Entry 8ZKU (electron microscopy, 3.34 A resolution); this record covers chains A and D of the 4 polymer chains in the assembly.

Chain A:
Name: Polycystin-1
Organism: Homo sapiens
UniProtKB: P98161 (PKD1_HUMAN); numbering as in UniProt (aligned over 3052-4303)
Sequence (1261 residues; numbered 3043 to 4303; the number before each row is that of its first residue):
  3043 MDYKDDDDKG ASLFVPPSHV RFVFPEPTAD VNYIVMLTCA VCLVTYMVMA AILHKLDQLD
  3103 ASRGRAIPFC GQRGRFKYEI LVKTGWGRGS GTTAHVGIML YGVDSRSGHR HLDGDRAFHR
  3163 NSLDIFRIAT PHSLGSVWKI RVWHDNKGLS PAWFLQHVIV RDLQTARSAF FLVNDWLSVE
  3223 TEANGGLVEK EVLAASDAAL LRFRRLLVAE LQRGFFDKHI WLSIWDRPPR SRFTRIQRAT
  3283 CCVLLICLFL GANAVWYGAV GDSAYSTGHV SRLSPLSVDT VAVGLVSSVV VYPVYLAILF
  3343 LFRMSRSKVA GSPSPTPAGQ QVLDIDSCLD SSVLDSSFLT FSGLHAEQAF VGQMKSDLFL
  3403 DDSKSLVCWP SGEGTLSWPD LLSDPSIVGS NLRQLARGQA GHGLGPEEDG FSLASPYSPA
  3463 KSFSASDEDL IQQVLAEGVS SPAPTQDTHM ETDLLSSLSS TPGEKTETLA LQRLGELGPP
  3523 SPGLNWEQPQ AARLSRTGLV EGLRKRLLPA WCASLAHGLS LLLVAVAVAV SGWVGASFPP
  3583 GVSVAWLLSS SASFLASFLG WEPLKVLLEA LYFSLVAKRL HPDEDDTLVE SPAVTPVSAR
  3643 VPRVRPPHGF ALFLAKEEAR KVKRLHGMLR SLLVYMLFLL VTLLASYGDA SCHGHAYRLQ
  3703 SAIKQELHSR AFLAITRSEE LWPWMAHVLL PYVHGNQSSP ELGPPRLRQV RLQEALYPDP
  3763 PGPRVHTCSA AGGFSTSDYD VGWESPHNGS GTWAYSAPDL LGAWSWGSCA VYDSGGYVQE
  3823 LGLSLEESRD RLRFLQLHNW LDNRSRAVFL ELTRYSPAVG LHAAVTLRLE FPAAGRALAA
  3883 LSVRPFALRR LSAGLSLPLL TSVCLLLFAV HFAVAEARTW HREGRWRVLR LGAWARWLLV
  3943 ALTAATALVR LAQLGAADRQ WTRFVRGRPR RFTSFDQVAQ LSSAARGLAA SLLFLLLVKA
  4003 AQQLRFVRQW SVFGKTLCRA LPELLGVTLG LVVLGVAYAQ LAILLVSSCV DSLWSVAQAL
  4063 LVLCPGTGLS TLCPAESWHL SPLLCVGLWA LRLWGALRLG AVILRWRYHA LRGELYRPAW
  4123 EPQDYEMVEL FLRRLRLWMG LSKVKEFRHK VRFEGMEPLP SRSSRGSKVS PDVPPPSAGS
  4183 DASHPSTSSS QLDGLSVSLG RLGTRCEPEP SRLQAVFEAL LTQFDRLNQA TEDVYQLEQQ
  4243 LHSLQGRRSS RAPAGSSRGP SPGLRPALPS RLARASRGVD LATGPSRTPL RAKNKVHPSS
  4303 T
Disordered / not traced: 3043-3062, 3108-3116, 3230-3241, 3349-3550, 3625-3654, 4038-4094, 4121-4303
Construct notes: initiating methionine (3043); expression tag (3044-3051)
Curated features (UniProtKB/Swiss-Prot):
  - modified residue: Ser4166 (Phosphoserine)
  - glycosylation (N-linked (GlcNAc...) asparagine): Asn3738, Asn3790, Asn3845
  - natural variant: Val3138 (V3138M: In PKD1; uncertain significance), Leu3154 (L3154P: In PKD1), Ile3167 (I3167F: In PKD1), Asn3188 (deletion: In PKD1), Arg3247 (R3247H: In PKD1; uncertain significance), Val3285 (V3285I: In PKD1; uncertain significance), Pro3355 (P3355L: In PKD1; uncertain significance), Val3375 (V3375M: In PKD1; uncertain significance), Thr3382 (T3382M: In PKD1; uncertain significance), Leu3511 (L3511V: In PKD1; uncertain significance), Gly3560 (G3560R: In PKD1), Gly3602 (G3602S: In PKD1; uncertain significance), 25 further natural variant entries in UniProt
Disulfides: Cys3770-Cys3811

Chain D:
Name: Polycystin-2
Organism: Homo sapiens
UniProtKB: Q13563 (PKD2_HUMAN); residue numbers follow UniProt; this construct covers 1-968
Sequence (1007 residues; numbered -38 to 968; the number before each row is that of its first residue; numbers below 1 keep their minus sign (Met-38 is residue -38)):
   -38 MGASSAWSHP QFEKGGGSGG GSGGSAWSHP QFEKGSAAAM VNSSRVQPQQ PGDAKRPPAP
    22 RAPDPGRLMA GCAAVGASLA APGGLCEQRG LEIEMQRIRQ AAARDPPAGA AASPSPPLSS
    82 CSRQAWSRDN PGFEAEEEEE EVEGEEGGMV VEMDVEWRPG SRRSAASSAV SSVGARSRGL
   142 GGYHGAGHPS GRRRRREDQG PPCPSPVGGG DPLHRHLPLE GQPPRVAWAE RLVRGLRGLW
   202 GTRLMEESST NREKYLKSVL RELVTYLLFL IVLCILTYGM MSSNVYYYTR MMSQLFLDTP
   262 VSKTEKTNFK TLSSMEDFWK FTEGSLLDGL YWKMQPSNQT EADNRSFIFY ENLLLGVPRI
   322 RQLRVRNGSC SIPQDLRDEI KECYDVYSVS SEDRAPFGPR NGTAWIYTSE KDLNGSSHWG
   382 IIATYSGAGY YLDLSRTREE TAAQVASLKK NVWLDRGTRA TFIDFSVYNA NINLFCVVRL
   442 LVEFPATGGV IPSWQFQPLK LIRYVTTFDF FLAACEIIFC FFIFYYVVEE ILEIRIHKLH
   502 YFRSFWNCLD VVIVVLSVVA IGINIYRTSN VEVLLQFLED QNTFPNFEHL AYWQIQFNNI
   562 AAVTVFFVWI KLFKFINFNR TMSQLSTTMS RCAKDLFGFA IMFFIIFLAY AQLAYLVFGT
   622 QVDDFSTFQE CIFTQFRIIL GDINFAEIEE ANRVLGPIYF TTFVFFMFFI LLNMFLAIIN
   682 DTYSEVKSDL AQQKAEMELS DLIRKGYHKA LVKLKLKKNT VDDISESLRQ GGGKLNFDEL
   742 RQDLKGKGHT DAEIEAIFTK YDQDGDQELT EHEHQQMRDD LEKEREDLDL DHSSLPRPMS
   802 SRSFPRSLDD SEEDDDEDSG HSSRRRGSIS SGVSYEEFQV LVRRVDRMEH SIGSIVSKID
   862 AVIVKLEIME RAKLKRREVL GRLLDGVAED ERLGRDSEIH REQMERLVRE ELERWESDDA
   922 ASQISHGLGT PVGLNGQPRP RSSRPSSSQS TEGMEGAGGN GSSNVHV
Disordered / not traced: -38 to 216, 311-313, 699-968
Construct notes: initiating methionine (-38); expression tag (-37 to -4); linker (-3 to 0)
Curated features (UniProtKB/Swiss-Prot):
  - region: Arg803 to His822 (Linker), Asp810 to Gly821 (Important for interaction with PACS1 and PACS2)
  - motif: Leu641 to Asp643 (Selectivity filter)
  - binding site (cholesterol): Gln557
  - binding site (Ca(2+)): Leu641, Asp763, Asp765, Asp767, Glu769, Glu774
  - modified residue: Ser76 (Phosphoserine), Ser80 (Phosphoserine), Arg137 (Omega-N-methylarginine), Ser801 (Phosphoserine), Ser808 (Phosphoserine), Ser812 (Phosphoserine), Ser829 (Phosphoserine)
  - glycosylation (N-linked (GlcNAc...) asparagine): Asn299, Asn305, Asn328 (complex), Asn362, Asn375
  - natural variant: Arg306 (R306Q: In PKD2), Arg322 (R322Q: In PKD2; R322W: In PKD2), Ala356 (A356P: In PKD2), Ala384 (A384P: In PKD2), Trp414 (W414G: In PKD2), Arg420 (R420G: In PKD2), Ile479 (deletion: In PKD2), Arg504 to Val512 (deletion: In PKD2), Asp511 (D511V: In PKD2), Cys632 (C632R: In PKD2), Tyr684 (deletion: In PKD2), Arg807 (R807Q: In PKD2)
  - mutagenesis: Ser76 (S76A: Abolishes phosphorylation of the N-terminal domain. Abolishes the ability to complement a pkd2-deficient zebrafish mutant; when associated with A-80), Ser80 (S80A: Decreases phosphorylation of the N-terminal domain. Abolishes the ability to complement a pkd2-deficient zebrafish mutant; when associated with A-76), Trp201 (W201A: Abolishes increased channel activity due to a gain of function mutation; when associated with P-604), Cys331 (C331S: Does not affect localization to the cilium. Loss of ion channel function), Phe604 (F604A/I: No effect on channel activation; F604P: Gain-of-function mutation resulting in increased channel activity. Absence of gain of function; when associated with F-605 DEL ...), Phe605 (Abolishes increased channel activity due to a gain of function mutation; when associated with P-604), Phe629 (F629S: Abolishes increased channel activity due to a gain of function mutation; when associated with P-604. Reduces but do not abolish ion channel function; when associated with A-677 and A-681), Arg638 (R638C: Abolishes increased channel activity due to a gain of function mutation; when associated with P-604. Reduces but do not abolish ion channel function; when associated with A-677 and A-681 ...), Leu677 (L677A: Constitutive active channel; when associated with A-681. Reduces but do not abolish ion channel function; when associated with S-629 and A-681. Reduces but do not abolish ion channel function ...), Asn681 (N681A: Constitutive active channel; when associated with A-677. Reduces but do not abolish ion channel function; when associated with S-629 and A-677. Reduces but do not abolish ion channel function ...), Tyr684 (Y684A: Abolishes increased channel activity due to a gain of function mutation; when associated with P-604), Lys688 (K688A: Abolishes increased channel activity due to a gain of function mutation; when associated with P-604), 20 further mutagenesis entries in UniProt

Interface between chain A and chain D:
Pairs across the interface - 12 pairs, chain A then chain D:
  Pro4024(A) - Met583(D)  hydrophobic
  Glu4025(A) - Leu586(D)
  Glu4025(A) - Tyr684(D)  hydrogen bond
  Glu4025(A) - Lys688(D)  salt bridge
  Val4029(A) - Ser587(D)
  Ala4098(A) - Phe676(D)  hydrophobic
  Ala4098(A) - Leu677(D)
  Leu4101(A) - Ile680(D)  hydrophobic
  Val4104(A) - Asn681(D)
  Val4104(A) - Tyr684(D)  hydrophobic
  Trp4108(A) - Lys688(D)
  Arg4109(A) - Lys688(D)
Interface residues without a listed pair, chain A (11 interface residues in all): Leu4099, Arg4100, Ile4105
Interface residues without a listed pair, chain D (10 interface residues in all): Leu673

Overview:
11 residues of chain A face 10 of chain D across their interface; the contacts include 1 hydrogen bond and 1
salt bridge. Polar pairs include Glu4025(A)-Lys688(D) and Glu4025(A)-Tyr684(D).
Here chain A is Polycystin-1 and chain D is Polycystin-2, both from Homo sapiens. Entry 8ZKU (Structure of
Polycystin-1/Polycystin-2 complex with GOF mutations) was determined by electron microscopy.
